Entry 1QYC (X-ray diffraction, 2.20 A resolution); this record covers chains A and B.

Chain A (and B):
Molecule: phenylcoumaran benzylic ether reductase PT1
Organism: Pinus taeda
Notes: chain B of this document is another copy of the same molecule, construct and numbering; everything in this record applies to it too
Reference sequence: Q9LL41 (Q9LL41_PINTA); residue numbers follow UniProt; this construct covers 1-308
Chain sequence (308 residues; numbered 1 to 308; the number before each row is that of its first residue):
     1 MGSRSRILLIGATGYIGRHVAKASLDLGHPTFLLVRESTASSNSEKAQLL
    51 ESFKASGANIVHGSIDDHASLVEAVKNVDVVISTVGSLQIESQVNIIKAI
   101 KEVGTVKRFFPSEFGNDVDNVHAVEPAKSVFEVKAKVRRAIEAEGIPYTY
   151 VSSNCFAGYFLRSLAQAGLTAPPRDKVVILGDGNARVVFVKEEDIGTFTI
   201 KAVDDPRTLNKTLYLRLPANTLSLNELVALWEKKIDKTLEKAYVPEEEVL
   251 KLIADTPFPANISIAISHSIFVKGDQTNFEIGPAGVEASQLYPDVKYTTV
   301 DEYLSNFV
Unresolved in the structure: 1
Swiss-Prot annotation at these positions:
  - active site: Lys134 (Proton acceptor)
  - binding site (NADP(+)): Gly11 to Gly17, Arg36, Lys46, Arg138

Interface between chain A and chain B:
Pairs across the interface - 28 pairs, chain A then chain B:
  Tyr15(A) with Asp255(B); Thr256(B); Pro257(B), hydrophobic
  Arg18(A) with Ala254(B), hydrogen bond (side chain-backbone); Asp255(B), salt bridge
  Glu45(A) with Lys251(B)
  Ser87(A) with Phe258(B)
  Val130(A) with Phe258(B), hydrophobic
  Phe156(A) with Pro257(B), hydrophobic
  Tyr159(A) with Pro257(B), hydrophobic; Ala260(B)
  Leu250(A) with Glu45(B)
  Lys251(A) with Glu45(B)
  Ala254(A) with Arg18(B), hydrogen bond (backbone-side chain); Glu45(B)
  Asp255(A) with Tyr15(B); Arg18(B), salt bridge
  Thr256(A) with Tyr15(B); Leu169(B)
  Pro257(A) with Tyr15(B); Tyr159(B), hydrophobic
  Phe258(A) with Ser87(B); Val130(B), hydrophobic
  Pro259(A) with Ile262(B), hydrophobic; Ser263(B)
  Ala260(A) with Tyr159(B)
  Ile262(A) with Pro259(B), hydrophobic
  Ser263(A) with Pro259(B)
Interface residues without a listed pair, chain A (24 interface residues in all): Asn43, Ser44, Leu88, Pro126, Gly168, Ile266
Interface residues without a listed pair, chain B (25 interface residues in all): Leu88, Glu125, Pro126, Phe156, Arg162, Ala167, Leu250, Ile266

Summary:
The interface between chain A and chain B involves 24 residues on one side and 25 on the other, with 2
hydrogen bonds and 2 salt bridges. Polar contacts include Arg18(A)-Asp255(B) and Arg18(A)-Ala254(B). UniProt
lists active-site residue Lys134(A) and 10 NADP+-binding residues on chain A.
Chain A and chain B are both phenylcoumaran benzylic ether reductase PT1 (Pinus taeda); the structure, Crystal
structures of pinoresinol-lariciresinol and phenylcoumaran benzylic ether reductases, and their relationship
to isoflavone reductases, was determined by X-ray diffraction, deposited together with 1QYD.
